Entry 6GD3 (X-ray diffraction, 1.35 A resolution); this record covers chain A.

[Chain A]
Molecule: ELAV-like protein 1
Organism: Homo sapiens
Reference sequence: Q15717 (ELAV1_HUMAN); numbering as in UniProt (aligned over 243-326)
Chain sequence (87 residues; each row starts with the number of its first residue):
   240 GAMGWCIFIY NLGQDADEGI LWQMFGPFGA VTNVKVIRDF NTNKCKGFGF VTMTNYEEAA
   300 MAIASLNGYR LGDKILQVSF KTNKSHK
Unresolved in the structure: 240-242, 326
Sequence notes: expression tag (240-242)
Bound ions: Na+ near Phe279 (its only coordinating residue here)
Swiss-Prot annotation at these positions:
  - modified residue: Ser318 (Phosphoserine)
What the authors report for this chain:
  - binding site for the 6-nt RNA strand: Phe247, Tyr249, Phe279, Lys285, Phe289, Lys320, Thr321, Lys323
  - mutagenesis - W261E: abolished binding to ELAV-like protein 1 (chain A)
  - mutagenesis - W261E: decreased binding to mRNAs of c-fos, SIRT-1 and PTMA
  - post-translational modification sites: Lys283, Ser304, Lys313, Ser318 (citing earlier work)
  - mutagenesis - F247A/Y249A (8-fold), F287A/F289A (4-fold): decreased binding to full-length HuR
  - mutagenesis - W261E: decreased growth

[In short]
From the paper: a binding site for the 6-nt RNA strand at Phe247, Tyr249 and Phe279 among others; F247A/Y249A
and F287A/F289A reduce binding to full-length HuR.
Chain A is ELAV-like protein 1 (Homo sapiens); the structure, Structure of HuR RRM3 in complex with RNA
(UAUUUA), was determined by X-ray diffraction together with 6G2K, 6GD1 and 6GD2 from the same study.
